Entry 6K15 (electron microscopy, 3.40 A resolution); this record covers chains A and L of the 13 polymer chains in the assembly.

# Chain A
Molecule: Chromatin structure-remodeling complex protein RSC58
Source organism: Saccharomyces cerevisiae S288C
UniProtKB: Q07979 (RSC58_YEAST); residues 1-502 here = UniProt positions 1-502
Chain sequence (502 residues; row label = number of the first residue in the row):
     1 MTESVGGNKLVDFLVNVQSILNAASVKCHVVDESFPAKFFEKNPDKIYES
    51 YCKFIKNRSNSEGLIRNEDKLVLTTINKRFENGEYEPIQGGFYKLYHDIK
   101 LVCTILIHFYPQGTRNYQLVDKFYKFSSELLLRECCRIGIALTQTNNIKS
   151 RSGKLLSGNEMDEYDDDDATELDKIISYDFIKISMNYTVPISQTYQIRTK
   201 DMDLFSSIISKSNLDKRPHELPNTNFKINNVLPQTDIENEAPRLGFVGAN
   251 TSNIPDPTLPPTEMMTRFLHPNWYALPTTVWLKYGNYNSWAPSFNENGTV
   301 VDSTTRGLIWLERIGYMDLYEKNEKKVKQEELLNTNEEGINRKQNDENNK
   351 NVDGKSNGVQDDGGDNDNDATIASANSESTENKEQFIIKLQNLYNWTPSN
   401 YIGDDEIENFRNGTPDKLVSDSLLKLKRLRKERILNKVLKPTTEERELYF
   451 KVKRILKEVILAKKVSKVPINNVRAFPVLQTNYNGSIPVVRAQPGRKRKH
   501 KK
Unresolved in the structure: 1-8, 59-73, 139-168, 315-387, 492-502

# Chain L
Molecule: Chromatin structure-remodeling complex subunit RSC2
Source organism: Saccharomyces cerevisiae S288C
UniProtKB: Q06488 (RSC2_YEAST); residue numbers follow UniProt; this construct covers 1-889
Chain sequence (889 residues; each row starts with the number of its first residue):
     1 MMPDDNSNSSTQNSSALYKDLRKEYESLFTLKEDSGLEISPIFNVLPPKK
    51 DYPDYYAVIKNPVSFNTLKKRIPHYTDAQQFMNDVVQIPWNAKTYNTRDS
   101 GIYKYALVLEKYLKDTIYPNLKEKYPQLVYPDLGPLPDEPGYEEFQQKLR
   151 EKAEEVARANAARAESSSSMNSTEAARRLRKTRTSVKRESEPGTDTNNDE
   201 DYEATDMDIDNPKDADFPDLIRKPLININPYTRKPLRDNRSTTPSHSGTP
   251 QPLGPRHRQVSRTQVKRGRPPIIDLPYIQRMKNVMKVLKKEVLDSGIGLT
   301 DLFERLPDRHRDANYYIMIANPISLQDINKKVKTRRYKTFQEFQNDFNLM
   351 LTNFRISHRGDPESIKISNILEKTFTSLARFELSKPDRSFIPEGELRYPL
   401 DEVIVNNISYHVGDWALLRNQNDPQKPIVGQIFRLWKTPDGKQWLNACWY
   451 YRPEQTVHRVDRLFYKNEVMKTGQYRDHLVSNLVGKCYVIHFTRYQRGNP
   501 DMKLEGPLFVCEFRYNESDKIFNKIRTWKACLPEEIRDLDEATIPVNGRK
   551 FFKYPSPIRHLLPANATPHDRVPEPTMGSPDAPPLVGAVYMRPKMQRDDL
   601 GEYATSDDCPRYIIRPNDSPEEGQVDIETGTITTNTPTANALPKTGYSSS
   651 KLSSLRYNRSSMSLENQNAIGQQQIPLSRVGSPGAGGPLTVQGLKQHQLQ
   701 RLQQQQHQYQQQKRSQASRYNIPTIIDDLTSQASRGNLGNIMIDAASSFV
   751 LPISITKNVDVLQRTDLHSQTKRSGREEMFPWKKTKGEILWFRGPSVIVN
   801 ERIINSGDPHLSLPLNRWFTTNKKRKLEYEEVEETMEDVTGKDKDDDGLE
   851 PDVENEKESLPGPFVLGLRPSAKFTAHRLSMLRPPSSSS
Unresolved in the structure: 1-740, 767-787, 818-854, 884-889
Swiss-Prot annotation at these positions:
  - modified residue: Tyr612 (Phosphotyrosine), Ser682 (Phosphoserine)
  - mutagenesis: Glu468 (E468K: In dpm3; defective in plasmid maintenance), Gly601 (G601E: In dpm18; defective in plasmid maintenance)

# Interface between chain A and chain L
Residue-residue contacts (102):
  Asn16(A) - Ala872(L)
  Asn16(A) - Ala876(L)
  Ser19(A) - Ala876(L)
  Ser19(A) - Leu879(L)
  Ile20(A) - Ala872(L)
  Ile20(A) - Thr875(L)
  Ile20(A) - Leu879(L)  hydrophobic
  Ala23(A) - Leu879(L)  hydrophobic
  Gln112(A) - Val761(L)
  Gly113(A) - Asp760(L)
  Gly113(A) - Val761(L)
  Glu129(A) - Phe864(L)
  Glu129(A) - Arg869(L)  salt bridge
  Leu132(A) - Phe864(L)  hydrophobic
  Arg133(A) - Phe864(L)
  Arg133(A) - Arg869(L)
  Arg133(A) - Pro870(L)  hydrogen bond (side chain-backbone)
  Arg133(A) - Ser871(L)
  Glu134(A) - Ser871(L)
  Glu134(A) - Ala872(L)  hydrogen bond (side chain-backbone)
  Cys136(A) - Pro861(L)  hydrophobic
  Ile181(A) - Asn855(L)
  Lys182(A) - Asn855(L)  hydrogen bond (backbone-side chain)
  Lys182(A) - Glu856(L)  hydrogen bond (backbone-backbone)
  Ile183(A) - Glu856(L)
  Ser184(A) - Glu856(L)  hydrogen bond (backbone-backbone)
  Ser184(A) - Lys857(L)
  Ser184(A) - Glu858(L)
  Met185(A) - His810(L)
  Met185(A) - Glu858(L)
  Met185(A) - Leu860(L)  hydrophobic
  Met185(A) - Leu866(L)  hydrophobic
  Asn186(A) - Glu858(L)
  Asn186(A) - Ser859(L)
  Asn186(A) - Leu860(L)
  Tyr187(A) - Asn800(L)
  Tyr187(A) - Leu860(L)  hydrophobic
  Tyr187(A) - Gly862(L)
  Tyr187(A) - Pro863(L)  hydrophobic
  Val189(A) - Asn800(L)
  Val189(A) - Pro863(L)  hydrophobic
  Ser192(A) - Ile798(L)
  Thr194(A) - Ser796(L)
  Tyr195(A) - Leu762(L)  hydrophobic
  Tyr195(A) - Trp791(L)  hydrophobic
  Ile197(A) - Leu751(L)  hydrophobic
  Ile197(A) - Trp791(L)  hydrophobic
  Thr199(A) - Leu751(L)
  Met202(A) - Phe749(L)  hydrophobic
  Met202(A) - Arg793(L)
  Leu204(A) - Phe749(L)  hydrophobic
  Leu204(A) - Trp791(L)  hydrophobic
  Leu204(A) - Phe792(L)
  Phe205(A) - Trp791(L)
  Phe205(A) - Phe792(L)  hydrogen bond (backbone-backbone)
  Phe205(A) - Gly794(L)
  Phe205(A) - Pro795(L)
  Ser206(A) - Leu762(L)
  Ser206(A) - Trp791(L)
  Ser207(A) - Leu762(L)
  Ser207(A) - Gln763(L)
  Ile208(A) - Ser796(L)
  Ile208(A) - Ile798(L)  hydrophobic
  Ile209(A) - Val761(L)  hydrophobic
  Ile209(A) - Leu762(L)  hydrophobic
  Ser210(A) - Val761(L)
  Lys211(A) - Val761(L)
  Glu220(A) - Asn758(L)
  Pro222(A) - Ile755(L)
  Pro222(A) - Asn758(L)
  Pro222(A) - Val759(L)  hydrophobic
  Phe226(A) - Trp791(L)  hydrophobic
  Val231(A) - Ile798(L)
  Pro233(A) - Ile798(L)
  Pro233(A) - Asn800(L)
  Gln234(A) - Val797(L)
  Gln234(A) - Ile798(L)
  Thr235(A) - Asn800(L)  hydrogen bond
  Glu238(A) - Ile804(L)
  Arg474(A) - Arg878(L)
  Val478(A) - Ile803(L)  hydrophobic
  Val478(A) - Leu868(L)  hydrophobic
  Leu479(A) - Ile803(L)
  Leu479(A) - Ile804(L)  hydrogen bond (backbone-backbone)
  Leu479(A) - Ser806(L)
  Gln480(A) - Arg802(L)
  Gln480(A) - Ile804(L)
  Thr481(A) - Val799(L)
  Thr481(A) - Glu801(L)  hydrogen bond (side chain-backbone)
  Thr481(A) - Arg802(L)  hydrogen bond (backbone-backbone)
  Thr481(A) - Ile804(L)
  Tyr483(A) - Val799(L)  hydrophobic
  Tyr483(A) - Arg802(L)
  Ser486(A) - Pro795(L)  hydrogen bond (side chain-backbone)
  Ser486(A) - Val797(L)
  Ile487(A) - Ser747(L)
  Ile487(A) - Arg793(L)
  Pro488(A) - Arg793(L)
  Val489(A) - Ile741(L)  hydrophobic
  Val490(A) - Met742(L)  hydrogen bond (backbone-backbone)
  Val490(A) - Arg793(L)
  Arg491(A) - Ile741(L)
Interface residues without a listed pair, chain A (60 interface residues in all): Asp12, Thr114, Thr188, Leu390, Tyr394, Phe476, Asn484
Interface residues without a listed pair, chain L (54 interface residues in all): Ala745, Leu790, Leu813, Asn816, Arg817, Lys873

# In short
60 residues of chain A and 54 residues of chain L are in contact; the contacts include 12 hydrogen bonds and 1
salt bridge. Polar pairs include Glu129(A)-Arg869(L), Arg133(A)-Pro870(L) and Glu134(A)-Ala872(L). UniProt
lists 2 mutagenesis sites on chain L.
Chain A is Chromatin structure-remodeling complex protein RSC58 and chain L is Chromatin structure-remodeling
complex subunit RSC2, both from Saccharomyces cerevisiae S288C; the structure, RSC substrate-recruitment
module, was determined by electron microscopy (same publication as 6KW3 and 6KW4).
